5WQD - chains A and H; structure by X-ray diffraction, 3.00 A resolution.

Chain A:
Protein: Telomeric repeat-binding factor 2
Organism: Homo sapiens
UniProtKB: Q15554 (TERF2_HUMAN); residues 42-245 here correspond to UniProt positions 84-287 (UniProt number = residue number + 42)
Chain sequence (204 residues; numbered 42 to 245; the number before each row is that of its first residue):
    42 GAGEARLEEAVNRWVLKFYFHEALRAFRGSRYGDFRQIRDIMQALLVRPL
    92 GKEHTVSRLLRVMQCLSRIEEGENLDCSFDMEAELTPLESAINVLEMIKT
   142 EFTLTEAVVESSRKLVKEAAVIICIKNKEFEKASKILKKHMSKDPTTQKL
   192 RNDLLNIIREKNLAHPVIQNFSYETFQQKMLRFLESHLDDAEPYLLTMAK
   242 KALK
Disordered / not traced: 42-43

Chain H:
Protein: Nibrin
UniProtKB: O60934 (NBN_HUMAN); residue numbers follow UniProt; this construct covers 423-438
Chain sequence (16 residues; row label = number of the first residue in the row):
   423 KMRIPNYQLSPTKLPS
Disordered / not traced: 423-424, 437-438
UniProt features mapped onto this chain:
  - modified residue: Ser432 (Phosphoserine)
  - cross-link: Lys435 (Glycyl lysine isopeptide (Lys-Gly) (interchain with G-Cter in ubiquitin))
  - mutagenesis: Ser432 (S432A: Does not affect interaction with TERF2; S432D: Mimics phosphorylation; impaired interaction with TERF2)
Reported in the primary citation:
  - post-translational modification sites: Ser432

Interface between chain A and chain H:
Residue-residue contacts (40):
  Arg80(A) with Leu431(H); Ser432(H), hydrogen bond; Pro433(H)
  Asp81(A) with Ser432(H)
  Met83(A) with Leu431(H), hydrophobic
  Gln84(A) with Gln430(H); Leu431(H), hydrogen bond (side chain-backbone); Ser432(H), hydrogen bond (side chain-backbone)
  Leu87(A) with Arg425(H); Tyr429(H); Leu431(H), hydrophobic
  Val88(A) with Ile426(H), hydrophobic
  Leu91(A) with Arg425(H)
  Val97(A) with Arg425(H)
  Ser98(A) with Tyr429(H), hydrogen bond
  Leu101(A) with Tyr429(H), hydrophobic; Leu431(H)
  Arg102(A) with Asn428(H), hydrogen bond (side chain-backbone); Tyr429(H)
  Met104(A) with Leu431(H), hydrophobic
  Gln105(A) with Asn428(H); Tyr429(H); Gln430(H), hydrogen bond (side chain-backbone); Leu431(H)
  Ser108(A) with Leu431(H)
  Arg109(A) with Gln430(H), hydrogen bond (side chain-backbone)
  Leu116(A) with Leu436(H)
  Asp117(A) with Lys435(H); Leu436(H), hydrogen bond (backbone-backbone)
  Cys118(A) with Pro433(H), hydrophobic; Thr434(H); Leu436(H)
  Ser119(A) with Thr434(H), hydrogen bond (backbone-backbone); Leu436(H)
  Phe120(A) with Leu431(H); Ser432(H); Pro433(H)
  Met122(A) with Thr434(H); Leu436(H), hydrophobic
  Glu125(A) with Leu436(H)
Also at the interface, not in a pair above, chain A (24 interface residues in all): Lys93, Glu112
From the paper, about this interface:
  - pairs named by the authors: Phe120(A)-Pro433(H)
  - interface residues, chain A: Asp117(A)
  - interface residues, chain H: Tyr429(H), Thr434(H)

In short:
The interface between chain A and chain H involves 24 residues on one side and 11 on the other, with 9
hydrogen bonds. Polar pairs include Arg80(A)-Ser432(H), Gln84(A)-Leu431(H) and Gln84(A)-Ser432(H). The authors
report a contact between Phe120(A) and Pro433(H). From the paper: interface residues Asp117(A) and Tyr429(H)
among others; a modification site at Ser432(H).
Here chain A is Telomeric repeat-binding factor 2 (Homo sapiens) and chain H is Nibrin. Entry 5WQD (Crystal
structure of TRF2 TRFH in complex with an NBS1 peptide) was determined by X-ray diffraction.
